4GC3 - chain A; structure by X-ray diffraction, 1.32 A resolution.

== Chain A ==
Protein: L-histidinol phosphate phosphatase
Source organism: Lactococcus lactis subsp. lactis
Notes: EC 3.1.3.15
Reference sequence: Q02150 (HIS9_LACLA); residues 4-271 here correspond to UniProt positions 2-269 (UniProt number = residue number - 2)
Amino-acid sequence (284 residues; numbered 1 to 284; the number before each row is that of its first residue):
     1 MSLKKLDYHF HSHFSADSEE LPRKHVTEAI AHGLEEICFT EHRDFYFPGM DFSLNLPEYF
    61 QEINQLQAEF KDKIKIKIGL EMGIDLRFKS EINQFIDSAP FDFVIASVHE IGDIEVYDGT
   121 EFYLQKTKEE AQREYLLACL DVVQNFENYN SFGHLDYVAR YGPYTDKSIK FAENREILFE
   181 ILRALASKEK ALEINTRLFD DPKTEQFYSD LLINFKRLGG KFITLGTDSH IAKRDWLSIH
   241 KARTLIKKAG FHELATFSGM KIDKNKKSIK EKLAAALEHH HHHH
Not modelled in the structure: 1, 265-284
Sequence notes: expression tag (1-3, 272-284); conflict Gln65 (Arg63 in Q02150), Thr127 (Ile125 in Q02150), Arg217 (Lys215 in Q02150)
Bound ions: Zn2+ site 1: His9, His11, Glu81, Asp228; Zn2+ site 2: Asp17, His42, His230 (together with sulfate ion); Zn2+ site 3: Glu81, His109, His154
Reported in the primary citation:
  - Zn2+ coordination: His9, His11, Asp17, His42, Glu81, His109, His154, Asp228, His230
  - mutagenesis - D17N, H42N, E115Q, Y117A, Y117F, Y157F, R160A, R160M, Y161A, R197M, D228N (6,000-fold), H230N: decreased catalytic activity
  - mutagenesis - Y161F: unchanged catalytic activity
  - catalytic residues: Arg160, Arg197, Asp228 (proposed by the authors, not directly observed)

== Overview ==
His9, His11, Glu81 and Asp228 coordinate Zn2+ site 1. The Zn2+ site 2 is built by Asp17, His42 and His230. The
paper reports catalytic residues Arg160, Arg197 and Asp228; D17N, H42N and E115Q, among others, reduce
catalytic activity; 13 substitutions were tested in all.
Chain A is L-histidinol phosphate phosphatase (Lactococcus lactis subsp. lactis); the structure, Crystal
structure of L-HISTIDINOL PHOSPHATE PHOSPHATASE (HISK) from Lactococcus lactis subsp. lactis Il1403 complexed
with ZN ..., was determined by X-ray diffraction (same publication as 4GK8).
